8FD2 - chains A and H of the 13 polymer chains in the assembly; structure by electron microscopy, 3.65 A resolution.

[Chain A]
Name: A        Type I-B CRISPR-associated protein Cas5
Source organism: Nostoc sp. 'Peltigera membranacea cyanobiont' 210A
UniProt: A0A235IG00 (A0A235IG00_9NOSO); residues 1-212 here = UniProt positions 1-212
Chain sequence (212 residues; row label = number of the first residue in the row):
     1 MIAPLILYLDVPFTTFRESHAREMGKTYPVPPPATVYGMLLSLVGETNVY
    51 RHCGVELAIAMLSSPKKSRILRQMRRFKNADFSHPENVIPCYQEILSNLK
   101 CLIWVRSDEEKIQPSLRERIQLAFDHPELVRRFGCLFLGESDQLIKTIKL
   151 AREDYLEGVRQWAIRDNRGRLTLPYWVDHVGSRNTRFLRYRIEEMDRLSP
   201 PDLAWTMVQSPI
Reported in the primary citation:
  - mutagenesis - R76A, K78A: decreased catalytic activity

[Chain H]
Name: Type I-B CRISPR-associated protein Cas7
Source organism: Nostoc sp. 'Peltigera membranacea cyanobiont' 210A
UniProt: A0A235IG15 (A0A235IG15_9NOSO); numbering as in UniProt (aligned over 1-323)
Chain sequence (323 residues; each row starts with the number of its first residue):
     1 MMTQKKNDSNIPNYYLYGTVLTRYGLASLNHDIRRGNKTILQKGYWNNGK
    51 IHSFVGSSAIRWALRFYLQKQGYLVNRVWDEEEHINRLTSEDFDPEKFYD
   101 DDIFGFALLESAETEEDTSTTKRKKKQTKTSTPNQRMGALGMNMAVSLTP
   151 YDGAVKLGAKSGREKDSTSLHFTEYHATRYQYYFGIDATHLKDFSRILPM
   201 IDGIMNLPKVGGSSNIFNYPFCPDSLVFQWTNHFASYISYCFEYCDPKSK
   251 EAKLSQEFIDEVECGQIDPSKLWIGGTIVKDLQQLDNFESSPLNKAHIYR
   301 NRNEMIEALKTVIKRDLGLEESK
Not modelled in the structure: 1-11, 120-130, 321-323

[How chain A and chain H interact]
Pairs across the interface (80):
  Pro12(A) - Asn143(H)
  Pro12(A) - Tyr240(H)  hydrophobic
  Phe13(A) - Trp46(H)
  Phe13(A) - Phe54(H)  hydrophobic
  Phe13(A) - Asn143(H)
  Phe13(A) - Met144(H)  hydrophobic
  Phe13(A) - Val146(H)  hydrophobic
  Phe13(A) - Tyr240(H)
  Leu43(A) - Phe234(H)  hydrophobic
  Lys66(A) - Tyr45(H)
  Lys67(A) - Tyr45(H)
  Ser68(A) - Gly44(H)
  Ser68(A) - Tyr45(H)  hydrogen bond (side chain-backbone)
  Arg69(A) - Lys43(H)
  Ile70(A) - Gln42(H)
  Ile70(A) - Phe54(H)  hydrophobic
  Ile70(A) - Met144(H)  hydrophobic
  Leu71(A) - Asp32(H)
  Leu71(A) - Ile33(H)  hydrophobic
  Leu71(A) - Gln42(H)  hydrogen bond (backbone-side chain)
  Arg72(A) - Ser58(H)  hydrogen bond
  Phe77(A) - Ala107(H)
  Phe77(A) - Leu108(H)
  Phe77(A) - Leu109(H)  hydrophobic
  Phe82(A) - Arg77(H)
  Phe82(A) - Leu88(H)  hydrophobic
  Ser83(A) - Ile85(H)
  Ser83(A) - Asn86(H)  hydrogen bond (side chain-backbone)
  Ser83(A) - Arg87(H)
  Tyr92(A) - Asp32(H)  hydrogen bond
  Tyr92(A) - Ile33(H)
  Ile95(A) - Phe54(H)  hydrophobic
  Ile95(A) - Met144(H)  hydrophobic
  Ser97(A) - Tyr45(H)  hydrogen bond (side chain-backbone)
  Asn98(A) - Trp46(H)
  Asn98(A) - Asn47(H)  hydrogen bond
  Ala123(A) - Phe234(H)
  Phe124(A) - Phe234(H)  hydrophobic
  Pro127(A) - Asn232(H)
  Pro127(A) - His233(H)
  Glu128(A) - Asn232(H)
  Arg131(A) - Pro12(H)
  Arg132(A) - Asn13(H)  hydrogen bond (backbone-side chain)
  Arg132(A) - Tyr15(H)  hydrogen bond
  Arg132(A) - Asp187(H)
  Phe133(A) - Asp187(H)
  Phe133(A) - His190(H)
  Gly134(A) - Tyr15(H)
  Gly134(A) - Asp187(H)  hydrogen bond (backbone-side chain)
  Gly134(A) - His190(H)
  Cys135(A) - Met137(H)
  Cys135(A) - Gly185(H)  hydrogen bond (side chain-backbone)
  Cys135(A) - Ile186(H)
  Cys135(A) - Asp187(H)
  Phe137(A) - Met137(H)  hydrophobic
  Asp142(A) - Ser57(H)  hydrogen bond
  Asp142(A) - Arg61(H)  salt bridge
  Asp142(A) - Met142(H)
  Asp142(A) - Asn143(H)  hydrogen bond (backbone-backbone)
  Gln143(A) - Asn143(H)
  Leu144(A) - Gly141(H)
  Leu144(A) - Asn143(H)
  Leu144(A) - Tyr183(H)  hydrophobic
  Leu144(A) - Phe184(H)
  Leu144(A) - Gly185(H)
  Lys146(A) - Ser236(H)
  Lys146(A) - Tyr237(H)
  Lys146(A) - Ser239(H)
  Lys146(A) - Tyr240(H)
  Lys146(A) - Glu257(H)  salt bridge
  Thr147(A) - Tyr237(H)
  Ile148(A) - Ala235(H)  hydrophobic
  Ile148(A) - Tyr237(H)
  Lys149(A) - Gln266(H)
  Val177(A) - Glu115(H)
  Asp178(A) - Glu115(H)
  His179(A) - Glu115(H)  salt bridge
  Val180(A) - Ala112(H)
  Val180(A) - Glu113(H)
  Val180(A) - Thr114(H)
Interface residues without a listed pair, chain A (44 interface residues in all): Thr47, Arg75, Val130, Leu136, Ser141, Ile145
Interface residues without a listed pair, chain H (54 interface residues in all): Tyr17, Gly49, Asp117, Ala139, Glu261

[In short]
The interface between chain A and chain H involves 44 residues on one side and 54 on the other; the contacts
include 13 hydrogen bonds and 3 salt bridges. Polar pairs include Asp142(A)-Arg61(H), Lys146(A)-Glu257(H) and
His179(A)-Glu115(H). From the paper: R76A and K78A of chain A reduce catalytic activity.
Here chain A is A        Type I-B CRISPR-associated protein Cas5 and chain H is Type I-B CRISPR-associated
protein Cas7, both from Nostoc sp. 'Peltigera membranacea cyanobiont' 210A. Entry 8FD2 (Cryo-EM structure of
Cascade complex in type I-B CAST system) was determined by electron microscopy, deposited together with 8FCJ,
8FCU, 8FCV, 8FCW, 8FD3, 8FF4 and 8FF5.
